6X6Q - chains A and B; structure by X-ray diffraction, 2.17 A resolution.

== Chain A ==
Name: Antifreeze protein
From: Marinomonas primoryensis
UniProt: A1YIY3 (A1YIY3_9GAMM); residues 1-507 here correspond to UniProt positions 205-711 (UniProt number = residue number + 204)
Sequence (507 residues; each row starts with the number of its first residue):
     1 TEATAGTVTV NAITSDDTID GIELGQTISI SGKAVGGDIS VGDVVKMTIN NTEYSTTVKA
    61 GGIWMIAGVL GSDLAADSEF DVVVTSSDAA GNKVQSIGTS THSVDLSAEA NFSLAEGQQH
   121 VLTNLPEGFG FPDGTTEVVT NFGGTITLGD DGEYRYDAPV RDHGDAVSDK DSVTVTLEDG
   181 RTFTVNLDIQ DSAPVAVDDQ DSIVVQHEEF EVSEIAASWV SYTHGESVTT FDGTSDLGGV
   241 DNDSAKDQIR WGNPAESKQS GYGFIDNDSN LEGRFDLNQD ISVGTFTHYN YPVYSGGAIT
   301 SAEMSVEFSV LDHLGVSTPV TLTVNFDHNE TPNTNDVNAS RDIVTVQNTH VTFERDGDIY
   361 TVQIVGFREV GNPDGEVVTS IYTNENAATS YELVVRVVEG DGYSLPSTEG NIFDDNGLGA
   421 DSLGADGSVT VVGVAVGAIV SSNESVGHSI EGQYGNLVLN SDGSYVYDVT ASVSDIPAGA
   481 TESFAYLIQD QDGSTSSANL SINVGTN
Unresolved in the structure: 1-2
Ion coordination: Ca2+ site 1: T14, D16, T18, E23; Ca2+ site 2: D17, T101; Ca2+ site 3 near D17 (its only coordinating residue here); Ca2+ site 4: D38, S40, S87; Ca2+ site 5: D77, E79; Ca2+ site 6: E116, R161, D191, D426, D492; Ca2+ site 7: D162, D165, V167, D169; Ca2+ site 8: D191, S192, D426, D490, D492, S494; Ca2+ site 9: V197, D199, I412, D421, Y486; Ca2+ site 10: D201, S202, T408; Ca2+ site 11: I215, N242, D243, D266, D268; Ca2+ site 12: D232, D241, D243; 3 more Ca2+ sites not listed
From the paper describing this entry:
  - conformationally variable residues (side-chain flip): S295

== Chain B ==
Name: Asp-ser-asp
Sequence (3 residues; each row starts with the number of its first residue):
   517 DSD
Ion coordination: Ca2+ site 1: D519 (shared with N290(A), Y291(A), E330(A), D342(A) of chain A)

== Chain A / chain B interface ==
Pairs across the interface (18):
  A255(A) - S518(B)
  Y291(A) - D519(B)
  P292(A) - S518(B)
  P292(A) - D519(B)
  V293(A) - S518(B)
  V293(A) - D519(B)  hydrogen bond (backbone-backbone)
  Y294(A) - D517(B)
  S295(A) - D517(B)  hydrogen bond (backbone-backbone)
  S295(A) - D519(B)  hydrogen bond
  G296(A) - D519(B)
  E330(A) - D519(B)
  T331(A) - D519(B)
  P332(A) - S518(B)
  P332(A) - D519(B)
  N333(A) - S518(B)  hydrogen bond (backbone-backbone)
  N333(A) - D519(B)  hydrogen bond (side chain-backbone)
  D342(A) - D519(B)
  E385(A) - D519(B)
Interface features reported in the paper:
  - interface residues, chain A: S295(A), G296(A), N333(A)

== In short ==
13 residues of chain A face 3 of chain B across their interface; the contacts include 5 hydrogen bonds. Polar
pairs include S295(A)-D519(B), N333(A)-D519(B) and V293(A)-D519(B). The Ca2+ site 1 is built by T14(A),
D16(A), T18(A) and E23(A). The paper reports interface residues S295(A), G296(A) and N333(A); conformational
variability at S295(A).
Chain A is Antifreeze protein (Marinomonas primoryensis) and chain B is Asp-ser-asp; the structure,
Peptide-bound structure of Marinomonas primoryensis peptide-binding domain, was determined by X-ray
diffraction, deposited together with 6X5V, 6X5W and 6X6M.
